1S7Q - chains A and B of the 3 polymer chains in the assembly; structure by X-ray diffraction, 1.99 A resolution.

# Chain A
Name: H-2 class I histocompatibility antigen, K-B alpha chain
From: Mus musculus
UniProtKB: P01901 (HA1B_MOUSE); residues 1-348 here correspond to UniProt positions 22-369 (UniProt number = residue number + 21)
Amino-acid sequence (348 residues; row label = number of the first residue in the row):
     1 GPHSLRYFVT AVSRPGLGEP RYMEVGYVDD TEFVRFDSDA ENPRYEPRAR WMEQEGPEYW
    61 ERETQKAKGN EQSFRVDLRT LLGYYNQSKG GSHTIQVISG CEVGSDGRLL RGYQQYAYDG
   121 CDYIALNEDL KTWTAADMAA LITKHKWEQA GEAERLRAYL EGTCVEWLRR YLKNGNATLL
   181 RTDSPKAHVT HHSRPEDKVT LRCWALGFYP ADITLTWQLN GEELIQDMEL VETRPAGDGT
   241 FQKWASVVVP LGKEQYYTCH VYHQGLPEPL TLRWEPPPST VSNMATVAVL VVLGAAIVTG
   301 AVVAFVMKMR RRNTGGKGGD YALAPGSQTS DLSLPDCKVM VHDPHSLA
Not modelled in the structure: 277-348
Swiss-Prot annotation at these positions:
  - region: Glu275 to Met284 (Connecting peptide)
  - modified residue (Phosphoserine): Ser330, Ser333
  - glycosylation (N-linked (GlcNAc...) asparagine): Asn86, Asn176
Disulfides: Cys101-Cys164, Cys203-Cys259

# Chain B
Name: Beta-2-microglobulin
From: Mus musculus
UniProtKB: P01887 (B2MG_MOUSE); residues 1-99 here correspond to UniProt positions 21-119 (UniProt number = residue number + 20)
Amino-acid sequence (99 residues; row label = number of the first residue in the row):
     1 IQKTPQIQVY SRHPPENGKP NILNCYVTQF HPPHIEIQML KNGKKIPKVE MSDMSFSKDW
    61 SFYILAHTEF TPTETDTYAC RVKHDSMAEP KTVYWDRDM
Disulfides: Cys25-Cys80

# Chain A / chain B interface
Pairs across the interface (61; chain A residue first):
  Phe8(A) - Phe56(B)
  Val9(A) - Phe56(B)
  Thr10(A) - Met54(B)
  Thr10(A) - Phe56(B)
  Thr10(A) - Phe62(B)
  Val12(A) - Pro33(B)  hydrophobic
  Met23(A) - Met54(B)  hydrophobic
  Val25(A) - Met54(B)
  Tyr27(A) - Asp53(B)
  Tyr27(A) - Met54(B)  hydrogen bond (side chain-backbone)
  Glu32(A) - Ser52(B)
  Glu32(A) - Asp53(B)  hydrogen bond (side chain-backbone)
  Arg35(A) - Met51(B)  hydrogen bond (side chain-backbone)
  Arg48(A) - Met51(B)  hydrogen bond (side chain-backbone)
  Arg48(A) - Ser52(B)
  Thr94(A) - Pro33(B)
  Gln96(A) - His31(B)  hydrogen bond
  Gln96(A) - Phe56(B)
  Gln96(A) - Trp60(B)  hydrogen bond (side chain-backbone)
  Gln96(A) - Phe62(B)
  Val97(A) - Phe56(B)
  Ile98(A) - Phe56(B)  hydrophobic
  Gln115(A) - Trp60(B)
  Tyr116(A) - Trp60(B)
  Ala117(A) - Trp60(B)  hydrophobic
  Asp119(A) - Ile1(B)
  Asp119(A) - His31(B)
  Gly120(A) - His31(B)
  Gly120(A) - Asp59(B)
  Gly120(A) - Trp60(B)
  Asp122(A) - Trp60(B)  hydrogen bond
  Lys186(A) - Arg12(B)
  Thr190(A) - Met99(B)  hydrogen bond (side chain-backbone)
  His192(A) - Asp98(B)  hydrogen bond (side chain-backbone)
  His192(A) - Met99(B)  hydrogen bond (side chain-backbone)
  Arg202(A) - Met99(B)  hydrogen bond (side chain-backbone)
  Trp204(A) - Met99(B)  hydrogen bond (side chain-backbone)
  Leu206(A) - Pro14(B)
  Gly207(A) - Arg12(B)
  Val231(A) - Gln8(B)
  Glu232(A) - Gln29(B)  hydrogen bond
  Glu232(A) - Tyr63(B)  hydrogen bond
  Arg234(A) - Gln8(B)  hydrogen bond
  Arg234(A) - Tyr10(B)
  Arg234(A) - Tyr26(B)
  Pro235(A) - Tyr10(B)  hydrogen bond (backbone-side chain)
  Pro235(A) - Tyr26(B)
  Pro235(A) - Asp53(B)
  Pro235(A) - Leu65(B)
  Ala236(A) - Arg12(B)
  Ala236(A) - Ile22(B)
  Ala236(A) - Asn24(B)  hydrogen bond (backbone-side chain)
  Gly237(A) - Asn24(B)  hydrogen bond (backbone-side chain)
  Gly237(A) - Leu65(B)
  Gly237(A) - His67(B)
  Asp238(A) - Arg12(B)  salt bridge
  Asp238(A) - Ile22(B)
  Thr240(A) - Arg12(B)  hydrogen bond
  Gln242(A) - Tyr10(B)
  Gln242(A) - Ser11(B)  hydrogen bond (side chain-backbone)
  Trp244(A) - Met99(B)  hydrophobic
Interface residues without a listed pair, chain A (39 interface residues in all): Cys121, Thr233
Interface residues without a listed pair, chain B (26 interface residues in all): Ser55

# In short
Chain A and chain B form an interface of 39 and 26 residues respectively, with 20 hydrogen bonds and 1 salt
bridge. Polar pairs include Asp238(A)-Arg12(B), Tyr27(A)-Met54(B) and Glu32(A)-Asp53(B).
Here chain A is H-2 class I histocompatibility antigen, K-B alpha chain and chain B is Beta-2-microglobulin,
both from Mus musculus. Entry 1S7Q (Crystal structures of the murine class I major histocompatibility complex
H-2Kb in complex with LCMV-derived gp33 ...) was determined by X-ray diffraction, deposited together with
1S7R, 1S7S, 1S7T, 1S7U, 1S7V, 1S7W and 1S7X.
